4NBH - chains A and D of the 6 polymer chains in the assembly; structure by X-ray diffraction, 2.15 A resolution.

== Chain A ==
Protein: Terminal oxygenase component of carbazole
Notes: EC 1.14.12.22
Reference sequence: Q84II6 (Q84II6_JANS3); residue numbers follow UniProt; this construct covers 1-384
Sequence (392 residues; numbered 1 to 392; the number before each row is that of its first residue):
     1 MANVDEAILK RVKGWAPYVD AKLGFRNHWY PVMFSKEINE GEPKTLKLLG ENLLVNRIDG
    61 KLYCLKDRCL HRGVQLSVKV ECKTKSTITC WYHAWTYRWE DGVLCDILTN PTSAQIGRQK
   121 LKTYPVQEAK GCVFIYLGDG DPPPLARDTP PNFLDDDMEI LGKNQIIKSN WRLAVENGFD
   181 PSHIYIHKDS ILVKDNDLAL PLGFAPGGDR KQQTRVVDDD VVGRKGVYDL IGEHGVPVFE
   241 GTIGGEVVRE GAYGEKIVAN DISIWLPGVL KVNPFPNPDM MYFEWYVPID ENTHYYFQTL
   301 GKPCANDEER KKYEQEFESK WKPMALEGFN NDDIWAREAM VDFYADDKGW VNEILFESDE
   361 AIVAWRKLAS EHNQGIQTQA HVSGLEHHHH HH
Disordered / not traced: 1, 390-392
Differences from the reference sequence: engineered mutation Y282 (Gln in Q84II6); expression tag (385-392)
Ion coordination: 2Fe-2S cluster Fe: C69, H71, C90, H93; Fe2+: H183, H187, D333
Small-molecule neighbours: 2Fe-2S cluster (FES): C69, H71, R72, V74, C90, Y92, H93, A94, W95
From the paper describing this entry:
  - binding site for 9H-carbazole: G178

== Chain D ==
Protein: Ferredoxin CarAc
Source organism: Pseudomonas resinovorans
Notes: EC 1.14.12.22
Reference sequence: Q8GI16 (CARAC_PSERE); numbering as in UniProt (aligned over 1-107)
Sequence (115 residues; row label = number of the first residue in the row):
     1 MNQIWLKVCA ASDMQPGTIR RVNRVGAAPL AVYRVGDQFY ATEDTCTHGI ASLSEGTLDG
    61 DVIECPFHGG AFNVCTGMPA SSPCTVPLGV FEVEVKEGEV YVAGEKKLEH HHHHH
Disordered / not traced: 1-3, 108-115
Differences from the reference sequence: expression tag (108-115)
Ion coordination: 2Fe-2S cluster Fe: C46, H48, C65, H68
Small-molecule neighbours: 2Fe-2S cluster (FES): C46, H48, G49, I50, A51, C65, F67, H68, G69, G70, P83, C84
Swiss-Prot annotation at these positions:
  - binding site ([2Fe-2S] cluster): C46, H48, C65, H68

== Chain A / chain D interface ==
Residue-residue contacts (31; chain A residue first):
  R11(A) with P66(D); F67(D); H68(D), hydrogen bond (side chain-backbone); G69(D), hydrogen bond (backbone-backbone); G70(D); S82(D), hydrogen bond (side chain-backbone); P83(D)
  V12(A) with F67(D)
  K13(A) with E64(D), salt bridge; P66(D)
  G14(A) with P66(D), hydrogen bond (backbone-backbone)
  W15(A) with F67(D), hydrophobic
  R210(A) with R21(D); S52(D); E55(D), salt bridge
  W350(A) with H68(D)
  V351(A) with H48(D); H68(D); P83(D)
  N352(A) with H48(D), hydrogen bond (backbone-side chain); P83(D)
  E353(A) with H48(D), hydrogen bond (backbone-side chain); H68(D), salt bridge
  I354(A) with H48(D)
  L355(A) with H48(D); G49(D)
  F356(A) with I50(D)
  E357(A) with I50(D)
  D359(A) with I50(D)
  E360(A) with I50(D)
  V363(A) with F67(D), hydrophobic
Other interface residues (no listed pair), chain A (18 interface residues in all): K10

== In short ==
18 residues of chain A face 14 of chain D across their interface; the contacts include 6 hydrogen bonds and 3
salt bridges. Polar contacts include K13(A)-E64(D), R210(A)-E55(D) and E353(A)-H68(D). Bound to chain A:
2Fe-2S cluster. Chain D binds 2Fe-2S cluster. The paper reports a binding site for 9H-carbazole at G178(A).
Here chain A is Terminal oxygenase component of carbazole and chain D is Ferredoxin CarAc (Pseudomonas
resinovorans). Entry 4NBH (Carbazole-bound Oxygenase with Gln282 replaced by Tyr and ferredoxin complex of
carbazole 1,9a-dioxygenase) was determined by X-ray diffraction together with 4NB8, 4NB9, 4NBA, 4NBB, 4NBC,
4NBD and 3 further entries from the same study.
